Entry 2OTK (solution NMR); this record covers chains C and E of the 3 polymer chains in the assembly.

# Chain C
Name: Amyloid beta A4 protein
From: Homo sapiens
Reference sequence: P05067 (A4_HUMAN); residues 1-40 here correspond to UniProt positions 672-711 (UniProt number = residue number + 671)
Amino-acid sequence (40 residues; row label = number of the first residue in the row):
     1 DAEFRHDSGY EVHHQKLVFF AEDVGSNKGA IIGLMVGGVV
Not modelled in the structure: 1-15

# Chain E
Name: ZAb3 Affibody dimer
From: engineered binding protein
Notes: antibody fragment or engineered binder
Amino-acid sequence (71 residues; numbered -10 to 60; the number before each row is that of its first residue; numbers below 1 keep their minus sign (Gly-10 is residue -10)):
   -10 GSSHHHHHHL QVDNKFNKEM ASAGGEIVYL PNLNPDQLCA FIHSLHDDPS QSANLLAEAK
    50 KLNDAQAPKV D
Not modelled in the structure: -10 to 13, 57-60
From the paper describing this entry:
  - mutagenesis - C28S: decreased binding to Amyloid beta A4 protein (chain C)
  - self-association interface (contacts with another copy of this molecule); pairs are residue here / residue on that copy: Cys28-Cys28 (disulfide)
  - contacts within the chain: Glu15-Lys49 (salt bridge)

# How chain C and chain E interact
Residue-residue contacts (29):
  Leu17(C) with Leu34(E); Ser41(E)
  Phe19(C) with Phe30(E); Ile31(E); Leu34(E)
  Phe20(C) with Ile16(E); Tyr18(E)
  Glu22(C) with Tyr18(E)
  Ile31(C) with Tyr18(E); Pro20(E)
  Ile32(C) with Tyr18(E); Leu19(E); Leu27(E)
  Gly33(C) with Val17(E); Tyr18(E)
  Leu34(C) with Ile16(E); Val17(E); Leu19(E); Leu45(E)
  Met35(C) with Glu15(E); Ile16(E)
  Val36(C) with Gly14(E); Glu15(E); Val17(E); Leu45(E)
  Gly37(C) with Gly14(E)
  Val39(C) with Gly14(E)
  Val40(C) with Gly14(E); Ile16(E)
From the paper, about this interface:
  - pairs named by the authors: Glu22(C)-Tyr18(E) (hydrogen bond)
  - interface residues, chain C: Leu17(C), Phe19(C), Ile32(C), Leu34(C), Val36(C)
  - interface residues, chain E: Glu15(E), Ile16(E), Tyr18(E), Leu27(E), Ile31(E)

# Overview
Chain C and chain E each contribute 13 residues to their interface. The authors report a hydrogen bond between
Glu22(C) and Tyr18(E). From the paper: C28S of chain E reduces binding to Amyloid beta A4 protein (chain C);
interface residues Leu17(C), Phe19(C) and Glu15(E) among others.
Chain C is Amyloid beta A4 protein (Homo sapiens) and chain E is ZAb3 Affibody dimer (engineered binding
protein); the structure, Structure of Alzheimer Ab peptide in complex with an engineered binding protein, was
determined by solution NMR.
